PDB entry 6WE2 | X-ray diffraction, 2.66 A resolution | chain A

== Chain A ==
Molecule: Isoform 1 of Protein mono-ADP-ribosyltransferase PARP14
Organism: Homo sapiens
Notes: EC 2.4.2.-
UniProtKB: Q460N5 (PAR14_HUMAN), isoform Q460N5-1; residues 1613-1801 here correspond to UniProt positions 1532-1720 (UniProt number = residue number - 81)
Sequence (189 residues; each row starts with the number of its first residue):
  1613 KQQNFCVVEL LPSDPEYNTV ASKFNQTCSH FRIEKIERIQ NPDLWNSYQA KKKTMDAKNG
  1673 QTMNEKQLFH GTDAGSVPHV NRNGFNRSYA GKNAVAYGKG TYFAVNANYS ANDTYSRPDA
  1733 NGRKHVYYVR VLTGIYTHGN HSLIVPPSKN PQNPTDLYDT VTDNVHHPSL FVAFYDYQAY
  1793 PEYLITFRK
Disulfide bonds: Cys1618 forms a disulfide with the same residue of a neighbouring copy of this chain
Residues lining bound ligands: XBA (7-(cyclopropylmethoxy)-5-fluoro-2-{[(trans-4-hydroxycyclohexyl)sulfanyl]methyl}quinazolin-4(3H)-one): His1682, Gly1683, Thr1684, Asp1685, Ser1688, Tyr1701, Lys1704, Asn1705, Ala1706, Ala1708, Tyr1709, Tyr1714, Ala1716, Tyr1721, Ser1722, Thr1726, Tyr1727, Leu1782

== Overview ==
Bound to chain A: compound XBA.
Chain A is Isoform 1 of Protein mono-ADP-ribosyltransferase PARP14 (Homo sapiens); the structure, Human PARP14
(ARTD8), catalytic fragment in complex with RBN012759, was determined by X-ray diffraction, deposited together
with 6WE3 and 6WE4.
